PDB entry 4JUV | X-ray diffraction, 2.19 A resolution | chains A and B of the 6 polymer chains in the assembly

[Chain A (and B)]
Name: Protein hfq
Source organism: Escherichia coli
Notes: chain B of this document is another copy of the same molecule, construct and numbering; everything in this record applies to it too
UniProtKB: P0A6X3 (HFQ_ECOLI); residues 2-69 here = UniProt positions 2-69
Amino-acid sequence (68 residues; row label = number of the first residue in the row):
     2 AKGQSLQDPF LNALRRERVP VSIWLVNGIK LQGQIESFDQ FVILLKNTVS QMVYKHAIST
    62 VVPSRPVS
Not modelled in the structure: 2-5, 69 (chain B: 2-3, 69)
Sequence notes: engineered mutation W25 (Tyr in P0A6X3)
Curated features (UniProtKB/Swiss-Prot):
  - mutagenesis: Q8 (Q8A: No effect on Hfq condensate formation in both growing and late stationary phases), D9 (D9A: No effect on Hfq condensate formation in both growing and late stationary phases), R16 (R16A: Almost completely disrupts the ability of Hfq to form condensates in both growing and late stationary phases), R19 (R19A: Almost completely disrupts the ability of Hfq to form condensates in both growing and late stationary phases), K31 (K31A: Almost completely disrupts the ability of Hfq to form condensates in both growing and late stationary phases)
What the authors report for this chain:
  - mutagenesis - Y25W (184-fold): decreased binding to A15
  - mutagenesis - Y25W (Kd = 836 nM): unchanged binding to U6
  - conformationally variable residues (side-chain flip): W25

[Chain A / chain B interface]
Contacting residue pairs - 33 pairs, chain A then chain B:
  S6(A) - D40(B)
  L7(A) - S38(B)
  L7(A) - F39(B)
  L7(A) - D40(B)  hydrogen bond (backbone-side chain)
  L7(A) - V43(B)  hydrophobic
  L7(A) - L45(B)  hydrophobic
  Q8(A) - D40(B)  hydrogen bond (backbone-side chain)
  Q8(A) - M53(B)
  Q8(A) - Y55(B)  hydrogen bond
  F11(A) - S51(B)
  F11(A) - M53(B)  hydrophobic
  L12(A) - M53(B)  hydrophobic
  W25(A) - L32(B)  hydrophobic
  L26(A) - N28(B)
  V27(A) - N28(B)
  V27(A) - A58(B)  hydrophobic
  K56(A) - Y55(B)
  K56(A) - H57(B)  hydrogen bond (backbone-side chain)
  H57(A) - H57(B)  hydrogen bond (backbone-side chain)
  I59(A) - Y55(B)
  I59(A) - H57(B)  hydrogen bond (backbone-side chain)
  I59(A) - A58(B)
  S60(A) - L26(B)
  S60(A) - V54(B)
  S60(A) - Y55(B)  hydrogen bond (backbone-backbone)
  S60(A) - A58(B)
  T61(A) - Q52(B)
  T61(A) - M53(B)  hydrogen bond (side chain-backbone)
  V62(A) - Q52(B)
  V62(A) - M53(B)  hydrogen bond (backbone-backbone)
  V63(A) - Q52(B)
  P64(A) - S51(B)
  P67(A) - V50(B)
Interface residues without a listed pair, chain A (20 interface residues in all): G29, I44, R66
Interface residues without a listed pair, chain B (19 interface residues in all): I30, F42, T49

[Summary]
The interface between chain A and chain B involves 20 residues on one side and 19 on the other, with 9
hydrogen bonds. Polar pairs include L7(A)-D40(B), Q8(A)-D40(B) and Q8(A)-Y55(B). From UniProt: 5 mutagenesis
sites on chain A. The paper reports that Y25W of chain A reduces binding to A15; conformational variability at
W25(A).
Both chains are Protein hfq (Escherichia coli). Entry 4JUV (Crystal Structure of Escherichia coli Hfq Distal
Face 1 Mutant) was determined by X-ray diffraction, deposited together with 4JLI, 4JRI and 4JRK.
